Entry 4KZO (X-ray diffraction, 2.20 A resolution); this record covers chains A and B.

Chain A (and B):
Name: Isocitrate dehydrogenase [NADP] cytoplasmic
Source organism: Homo sapiens
Notes: EC 1.1.1.42; chain B of this document is another copy of the same molecule, construct and numbering; everything in this record applies to it too
Reference sequence: O75874 (IDHC_HUMAN); residues 1-414 here = UniProt positions 1-414
Sequence (425 residues; numbered 1 to 425; the number before each row is that of its first residue):
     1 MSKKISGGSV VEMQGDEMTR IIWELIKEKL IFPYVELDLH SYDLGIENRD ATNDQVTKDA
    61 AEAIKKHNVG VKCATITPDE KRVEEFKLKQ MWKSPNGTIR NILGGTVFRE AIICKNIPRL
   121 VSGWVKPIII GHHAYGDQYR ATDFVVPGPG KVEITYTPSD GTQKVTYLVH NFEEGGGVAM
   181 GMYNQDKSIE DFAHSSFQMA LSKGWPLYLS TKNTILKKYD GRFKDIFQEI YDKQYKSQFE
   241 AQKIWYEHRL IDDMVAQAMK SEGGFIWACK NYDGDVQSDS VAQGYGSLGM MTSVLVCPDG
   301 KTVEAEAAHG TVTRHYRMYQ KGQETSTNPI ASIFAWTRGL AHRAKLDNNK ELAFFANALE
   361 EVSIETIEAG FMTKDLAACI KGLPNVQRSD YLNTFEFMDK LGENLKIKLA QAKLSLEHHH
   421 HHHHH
Unresolved in the structure: 1-2, 417-425 (chain B: 1-2, 415-425)
Construct notes: variant H132 (Arg in O75874); expression tag (415-425)
Metal / ion sites: Ca2+ site 1: D252 (together with 2-oxoglutaric acid) (shared with D275(B), D279(B) of chain B); Ca2+ site 2: D275, D279 (together with 2-oxoglutaric acid) (shared with D252(B) of chain B)
Ligand contacts:
  - 2-oxoglutaric acid (AKG), molecule 1: T77, S94, N96, R100, R109, Y139, D275, A308
  - 2-oxoglutaric acid (AKG), molecule 2: K212, T214, I215, D252
  - NADP (NAP; NADP nicotinamide-adenine-dinucleotide phosphate), molecule 1: K72, A74, T75, I76, T77, R82, N96, L288, G289, A307, A308, H309, G310, T311, V312, T313, R314, H315, T327, N328, D375
  - NADP (NAP), molecule 2: T214, L250, D253, Q257, K260
Curated features (UniProtKB/Swiss-Prot):
  - binding site (NADP(+)): T75 to T77, R82, K260, G310 to H315, N328
  - binding site (substrate): T77, S94 to R100, R109, K212
  - binding site (Mn(2+)): D252, D275, D279
  - site (Critical for catalysis): Y139, K212
  - modified residue: S2 (N-acetylserine), Y42 (Phosphotyrosine), K81 (N6-acetyllysine), K126 (N6-succinyllysine), K224 (N6-acetyllysine), K233 (N6-acetyllysine), K243 (N6-acetyllysine), K321 (N6-acetyllysine), S389 (Phosphoserine), K400 (N6-succinyllysine)
  - natural variant: H132 (R132H: In a glioma sample; this construct carries the variant)

Chain A / chain B interface:
Contacting residue pairs (172):
  T77(A) - T214(B)
  T77(A) - K217(B)
  P78(A) - K217(B)  hydrogen bond (backbone-side chain)
  D79(A) - N213(B)  hydrogen bond
  D79(A) - K224(B)  salt bridge
  M91(A) - K217(B)
  M91(A) - K218(B)
  W92(A) - K217(B)  hydrogen bond (backbone-side chain)
  S94(A) - I215(B)
  L120(A) - L120(B)
  L120(A) - V121(B)
  L120(A) - S122(B)  hydrogen bond (backbone-backbone)
  L120(A) - M259(B)
  L120(A) - K260(B)
  V121(A) - L120(B)
  V121(A) - M259(B)  hydrophobic
  S122(A) - L120(B)  hydrogen bond (backbone-backbone)
  Y135(A) - H170(B)
  Q138(A) - I215(B)
  Q138(A) - L216(B)
  Y139(A) - K212(B)
  Y139(A) - I215(B)  hydrophobic
  A141(A) - L216(B)  hydrophobic
  T142(A) - Y167(B)
  T142(A) - L168(B)  hydrogen bond (side chain-backbone)
  T142(A) - V169(B)
  D143(A) - L216(B)
  D143(A) - K217(B)  hydrogen bond (side chain-backbone)
  D143(A) - K218(B)  hydrogen bond (side chain-backbone)
  D143(A) - Y219(B)  hydrogen bond (side chain-backbone)
  F144(A) - Y167(B)  hydrophobic
  F144(A) - K218(B)
  V145(A) - K218(B)
  V146(A) - Y156(B)  hydrophobic
  P147(A) - Y156(B)
  G148(A) - Y156(B)  hydrogen bond (backbone-side chain)
  P149(A) - Y156(B)  hydrogen bond (backbone-side chain)
  P149(A) - P158(B)
  P149(A) - S159(B)  hydrogen bond (backbone-backbone)
  G150(A) - Y156(B)
  G150(A) - T157(B)
  G150(A) - S159(B)
  K151(A) - T155(B)
  K151(A) - Y156(B)
  K151(A) - T157(B)  hydrogen bond (backbone-backbone)
  V152(A) - I154(B)  hydrophobic
  V152(A) - T155(B)
  V152(A) - Y156(B)  hydrophobic
  E153(A) - I154(B)
  E153(A) - T155(B)  hydrogen bond (backbone-backbone)
  I154(A) - F144(B)  hydrophobic
  I154(A) - V152(B)  hydrophobic
  I154(A) - E153(B)
  I154(A) - M180(B)
  I154(A) - G181(B)
  T155(A) - K151(B)
  T155(A) - V152(B)
  T155(A) - E153(B)  hydrogen bond (backbone-backbone)
  Y156(A) - V146(B)  hydrophobic
  Y156(A) - P147(B)
  Y156(A) - G148(B)  hydrogen bond (side chain-backbone)
  Y156(A) - P149(B)  hydrogen bond (side chain-backbone)
  Y156(A) - G150(B)
  Y156(A) - K151(B)
  Y156(A) - V152(B)  hydrophobic
  T157(A) - G150(B)
  T157(A) - K151(B)  hydrogen bond (backbone-backbone)
  P158(A) - P149(B)
  P158(A) - G150(B)
  S159(A) - P149(B)  hydrogen bond (backbone-backbone)
  S159(A) - G150(B)
  Y167(A) - T142(B)
  Y167(A) - F144(B)
  L168(A) - T142(B)  hydrogen bond (backbone-side chain)
  V169(A) - M182(B)
  V169(A) - Y183(B)
  H170(A) - Y135(B)
  H170(A) - Y183(B)  hydrogen bond
  H170(A) - Q185(B)  hydrogen bond
  F172(A) - N184(B)
  F172(A) - Q185(B)
  G176(A) - Q185(B)
  G176(A) - D186(B)  hydrogen bond (backbone-backbone)
  G177(A) - N184(B)
  G177(A) - D186(B)  hydrogen bond (backbone-side chain)
  V178(A) - Y183(B)
  V178(A) - N184(B)  hydrogen bond (backbone-backbone)
  V178(A) - K218(B)
  V178(A) - Y219(B)  hydrophobic
  V178(A) - R222(B)
  A179(A) - M182(B)
  A179(A) - Y219(B)
  M180(A) - I154(B)
  M180(A) - M180(B)
  M180(A) - G181(B)
  M180(A) - M182(B)  hydrogen bond (backbone-backbone)
  M180(A) - L216(B)  hydrophobic
  M180(A) - Y219(B)  hydrophobic
  G181(A) - I154(B)
  G181(A) - M180(B)
  M182(A) - V169(B)
  M182(A) - A179(B)
  M182(A) - M180(B)  hydrogen bond (backbone-backbone)
  Y183(A) - V169(B)
  Y183(A) - H170(B)  hydrogen bond
  Y183(A) - V178(B)
  Y183(A) - A179(B)  hydrophobic
  N184(A) - F172(B)
  N184(A) - G177(B)
  N184(A) - V178(B)  hydrogen bond (backbone-backbone)
  Q185(A) - H170(B)  hydrogen bond
  Q185(A) - G176(B)
  D186(A) - G176(B)  hydrogen bond (backbone-backbone)
  D186(A) - G177(B)
  K212(A) - D275(B)  salt bridge
  N213(A) - D79(B)  hydrogen bond
  T214(A) - T77(B)
  I215(A) - S94(B)
  I215(A) - Q138(B)
  I215(A) - Y139(B)  hydrophobic
  L216(A) - Q138(B)
  L216(A) - D143(B)
  L216(A) - M180(B)  hydrophobic
  K217(A) - T77(B)
  K217(A) - P78(B)  hydrogen bond (side chain-backbone)
  K217(A) - M91(B)
  K217(A) - W92(B)  hydrogen bond (side chain-backbone)
  K217(A) - D143(B)  hydrogen bond (backbone-side chain)
  K218(A) - D143(B)  hydrogen bond (backbone-side chain)
  K218(A) - F144(B)
  K218(A) - V178(B)
  Y219(A) - D143(B)  hydrogen bond (backbone-side chain)
  Y219(A) - V178(B)  hydrophobic
  Y219(A) - A179(B)
  Y219(A) - M180(B)  hydrophobic
  R222(A) - V178(B)
  K224(A) - D79(B)  salt bridge
  I251(A) - Y272(B)
  I251(A) - V276(B)  hydrophobic
  D252(A) - D275(B)
  D252(A) - D279(B)
  V255(A) - V276(B)
  V255(A) - D279(B)
  V255(A) - S280(B)
  A256(A) - Q283(B)
  A256(A) - L288(B)  hydrophobic
  M259(A) - L120(B)
  M259(A) - V121(B)  hydrophobic
  M259(A) - M259(B)  hydrophobic
  M259(A) - S280(B)
  M259(A) - Q283(B)
  M259(A) - G284(B)
  K260(A) - L120(B)
  K260(A) - Q283(B)
  Y272(A) - I251(B)
  Y272(A) - D273(B)  hydrogen bond
  D273(A) - Y272(B)  hydrogen bond
  D275(A) - K212(B)  salt bridge
  D275(A) - D252(B)
  V276(A) - I251(B)  hydrophobic
  V276(A) - V255(B)
  V276(A) - Q277(B)
  Q277(A) - Q277(B)
  D279(A) - D252(B)
  D279(A) - V255(B)
  S280(A) - V255(B)
  S280(A) - M259(B)
  Q283(A) - A256(B)
  Q283(A) - M259(B)
  Q283(A) - K260(B)
  G284(A) - M259(B)
  L288(A) - A256(B)  hydrophobic
Interface residues without a listed pair, chain A (76 interface residues in all): E80, K93, D225
Interface residues without a listed pair, chain B (77 interface residues in all): E80, K93, R119, R140, A141, V145

Summary:
76 residues of chain A and 77 residues of chain B are in contact; the contacts include 39 hydrogen bonds and 4
salt bridges. Polar contacts include D79(A)-K224(B), K212(A)-D275(B) and P78(A)-K217(B). Ligands of chain A:
NADP and 2-oxoglutaric acid.
Chain A and chain B are both Isocitrate dehydrogenase [NADP] cytoplasmic (Homo sapiens); the structure,
Crystal Structure Analysis of human IDH1 mutants in complex with NADP+ and Ca2+/alpha-Ketoglutarate, was
determined by X-ray diffraction together with 4L04, 4L06 and 4L03 from the same study.
